4I7Z - chains F and H of the 8 polymer chains in the assembly; structure by X-ray diffraction, 2.80 A resolution.

[Chain F]
Protein: Cytochrome b6-f complex subunit 7
Source organism: Mastigocladus laminosus
UniProtKB: P83796 (PETM_MASLA); numbering as in UniProt (aligned over 1-35)
Sequence (35 residues; numbered 1 to 35; the number before each row is that of its first residue):
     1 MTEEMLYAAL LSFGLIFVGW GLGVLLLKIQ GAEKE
Not modelled in the structure: 1, 33-35
Metal / ion sites: Cd2+: E4 (shared with 1 residue of chain B)
Residues lining bound ligands:
  - beta-carotene (BCR): I16, F17, W20
  - OZ2 ((2R)-3-{[(R)-{[(2S)-2,3-dihydroxypropyl]oxy}(hydroxy)phosphoryl]oxy}-2-[(6Z)-tridec-6-enoyloxy]propyl (9Z)-octadec-9-enoate): E4, Y7, A8, L11, S12, L15

[Chain H]
Protein: Cytochrome b6-f complex subunit 8
Source organism: Mastigocladus laminosus
UniProtKB: P83798 (PETN_MASLA); residue numbers follow UniProt; this construct covers 1-29
Sequence (29 residues; numbered 1 to 29; the number before each row is that of its first residue):
     1 MEIDVLGWVA LLVVFTWSIA MVVWGRNGL
Not modelled in the structure: 1
Residues lining bound ligands:
  - beta-carotene (BCR): S18, I19, V22
  - OZ2 ((2R)-3-{[(R)-{[(2S)-2,3-dihydroxypropyl]oxy}(hydroxy)phosphoryl]oxy}-2-[(6Z)-tridec-6-enoyloxy]propyl (9Z)-octadec-9-enoate): V5, W8, L11, L12, F15

[Interface between chain F and chain H]
Residue-residue contacts (17; chain F residue first):
  L11(F) - L12(H)  hydrophobic
  S12(F) - F15(H)
  L15(F) - L12(H)  hydrophobic
  L15(F) - T16(H)
  I16(F) - F15(H)  hydrophobic
  I16(F) - I19(H)  hydrophobic
  G19(F) - T16(H)
  G19(F) - A20(H)
  W20(F) - I19(H)
  W20(F) - L29(H)
  L22(F) - A20(H)  hydrophobic
  G23(F) - A20(H)
  G23(F) - V23(H)
  L26(F) - W24(H)  hydrophobic
  L27(F) - W24(H)
  L27(F) - N27(H)
  Q30(F) - W24(H)  hydrogen bond
Also at the interface, not in a pair above, chain F (14 interface residues in all): V18, V24, A32
Also at the interface, not in a pair above, chain H (11 interface residues in all): W17, G28

[Overview]
The interface between chain F and chain H involves 14 residues on one side and 11 on the other; the contacts
include 1 hydrogen bond. The hydrogen-bonded pair is Q30(F)-W24(H). Beta-carotene and compound OZ2 are bound
between chain F and chain H.
Chain F is Cytochrome b6-f complex subunit 7 and chain H is Cytochrome b6-f complex subunit 8, both from
Mastigocladus laminosus; the structure, Crystal structure of cytochrome b6f in DOPG, with disordered Rieske
Iron-Sulfur Protein soluble domain, was determined by X-ray diffraction.
